3LNX - chains A and E of the 6 polymer chains in the assembly; structure by X-ray diffraction, 1.64 A resolution.

[Chain A (and E)]
Protein: Tyrosine-protein phosphatase non-receptor type 13
Source organism: Homo sapiens
Notes: fragment: PDZ2 domain; chain E of this document is another copy of the same molecule, construct and numbering; everything in this record applies to it too
Reference sequence: Q12923 (PTN13_HUMAN); residues 1-96 here correspond to UniProt positions 1361-1456 (UniProt number = residue number + 1360)
Amino-acid sequence (96 residues; each row starts with the number of its first residue):
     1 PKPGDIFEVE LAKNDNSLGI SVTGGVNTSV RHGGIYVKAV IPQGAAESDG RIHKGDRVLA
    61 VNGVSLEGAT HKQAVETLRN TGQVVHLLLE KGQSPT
Unresolved in the structure: 95-96
What the authors report for this chain:
  - conformationally variable residues (order/disorder transition): Arg-79

[How chain A and chain E interact]
Contacting residue pairs - 11 pairs, chain A then chain E:
  Glu-10(A) / Glu-10(E)
  Glu-10(A) / Val-84(E)
  Ala-12(A) / Gln-83(E)
  Ala-12(A) / Val-84(E)  hydrophobic
  Ser-48(A) / Asn-80(E)
  Ser-48(A) / Thr-81(E)
  Ser-48(A) / Gly-82(E)
  Asp-49(A) / Asn-62(E)
  Asp-49(A) / Gly-82(E)
  Arg-51(A) / Asn-62(E)  hydrogen bond
  Val-84(A) / Val-84(E)  hydrophobic
Interface residues without a listed pair, chain E (8 interface residues in all): His-86

[In short]
The interface between chain A and chain E involves 6 residues on one side and 8 on the other; the contacts
include 1 hydrogen bond. Its one hydrogen-bonded contact is Arg-51(A)/Asn-62(E). From the paper:
conformational variability at Arg-79(A).
Chain A and chain E are both Tyrosine-protein phosphatase non-receptor type 13 (Homo sapiens); the structure,
Second PDZ domain from human PTP1E, was determined by X-ray diffraction together with 3LNY from the same
study.
